Entry 7BZT (electron microscopy, 3.00 A resolution); this record covers chains C and D of the 5 polymer chains in the assembly.

Chain C:
Molecule: Capsid protein VP3
Source organism: Coxsackievirus A10
UniProtKB: G0YPI2 (G0YPI2_9ENTO); residues 1-240 here correspond to UniProt positions 325-564 (UniProt number = residue number + 324)
Sequence (240 residues; row label = number of the first residue in the row):
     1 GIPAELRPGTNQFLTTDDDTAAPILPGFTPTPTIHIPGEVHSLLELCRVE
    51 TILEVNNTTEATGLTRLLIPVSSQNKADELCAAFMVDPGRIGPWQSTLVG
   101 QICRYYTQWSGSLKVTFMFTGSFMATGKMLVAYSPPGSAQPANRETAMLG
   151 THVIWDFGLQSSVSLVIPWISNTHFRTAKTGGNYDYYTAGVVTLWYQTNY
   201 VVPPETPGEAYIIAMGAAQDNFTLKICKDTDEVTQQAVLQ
Unresolved in the structure: 240

Chain D:
Molecule: Capsid protein VP4
Source organism: Coxsackievirus A10
UniProtKB: G0YPI2 (G0YPI2_9ENTO); residue numbers follow UniProt; this construct covers 1-69
Sequence (69 residues; each row starts with the number of its first residue):
     1 MGAQVSTQKSGSHETGNVATGGSTINFTNINYYKDSYAASATRQDFTQDP
    51 KKFTQPVLDSIRELSAPLN
Unresolved in the structure: 1-25

Interface between chain C and chain D:
Residue-residue contacts - 27 pairs, chain C then chain D:
  Asp-18(C) / Ala-41(D)
  Thr-20(C) / Asn-31(D)
  Thr-20(C) / Tyr-32(D)
  Thr-20(C) / Ala-38(D)  hydrogen bond (side chain-backbone)
  Ala-21(C) / Tyr-33(D)
  Ala-21(C) / Ala-38(D)  hydrogen bond (backbone-backbone)
  Pro-23(C) / Tyr-33(D)
  Pro-23(C) / Asp-35(D)
  Pro-23(C) / Tyr-37(D)
  Pro-23(C) / Ala-38(D)
  Ile-24(C) / Tyr-37(D)
  Leu-25(C) / Asp-35(D)
  Leu-25(C) / Tyr-37(D)  hydrogen bond (backbone-side chain)
  Pro-26(C) / Asp-35(D)
  Gly-27(C) / Asp-35(D)  hydrogen bond (backbone-side chain)
  His-41(C) / Thr-47(D)
  Ser-42(C) / Gln-48(D)
  Leu-44(C) / Gln-48(D)
  Glu-45(C) / Gln-48(D)
  Glu-45(C) / Asp-49(D)  hydrogen bond (side chain-backbone)
  Glu-45(C) / Phe-53(D)
  Arg-48(C) / Gln-48(D)
  Arg-48(C) / Thr-54(D)
  Val-49(C) / Phe-53(D)  hydrophobic
  Gln-160(C) / Ala-66(D)
  Gln-160(C) / Pro-67(D)
  Gln-160(C) / Leu-68(D)  hydrogen bond (side chain-backbone)
Interface residues without a listed pair, chain C (20 interface residues in all): Asp-19, Ala-22, Phe-28, Gly-38, Glu-39
Interface residues without a listed pair, chain D (20 interface residues in all): Ala-39, Ser-40, Asp-45, Pro-50, Lys-52

Overview:
The chain C/chain D interface involves 20 residues from each chain; the contacts include 6 hydrogen bonds.
Among the polar pairs are Thr-20(C)/Ala-38(D), Leu-25(C)/Tyr-37(D) and Gly-27(C)/Asp-35(D).
Chain C is Capsid protein VP3 and chain D is Capsid protein VP4, both from Coxsackievirus A10; the structure,
Cryo-EM structure of mature Coxsackievirus A10 in complex with KRM1 at pH 7.4, was determined by electron
microscopy together with 7BZN, 7BZO, 7BZU, 7C4T, 7C4W, 7C4Y and 7C4Z from the same study.
